PDB entry 3WJM | X-ray diffraction, 2.80 A resolution | chains A and C of the 6 polymer chains in the assembly

# Chain A
Molecule: Arylphorin
From: Bombyx mori
UniProt: Q1HPP4 (Q1HPP4_BOMMO); residues 1-703 here = UniProt positions 1-703
Chain sequence (703 residues; numbered 1 to 703; the number before each row is that of its first residue):
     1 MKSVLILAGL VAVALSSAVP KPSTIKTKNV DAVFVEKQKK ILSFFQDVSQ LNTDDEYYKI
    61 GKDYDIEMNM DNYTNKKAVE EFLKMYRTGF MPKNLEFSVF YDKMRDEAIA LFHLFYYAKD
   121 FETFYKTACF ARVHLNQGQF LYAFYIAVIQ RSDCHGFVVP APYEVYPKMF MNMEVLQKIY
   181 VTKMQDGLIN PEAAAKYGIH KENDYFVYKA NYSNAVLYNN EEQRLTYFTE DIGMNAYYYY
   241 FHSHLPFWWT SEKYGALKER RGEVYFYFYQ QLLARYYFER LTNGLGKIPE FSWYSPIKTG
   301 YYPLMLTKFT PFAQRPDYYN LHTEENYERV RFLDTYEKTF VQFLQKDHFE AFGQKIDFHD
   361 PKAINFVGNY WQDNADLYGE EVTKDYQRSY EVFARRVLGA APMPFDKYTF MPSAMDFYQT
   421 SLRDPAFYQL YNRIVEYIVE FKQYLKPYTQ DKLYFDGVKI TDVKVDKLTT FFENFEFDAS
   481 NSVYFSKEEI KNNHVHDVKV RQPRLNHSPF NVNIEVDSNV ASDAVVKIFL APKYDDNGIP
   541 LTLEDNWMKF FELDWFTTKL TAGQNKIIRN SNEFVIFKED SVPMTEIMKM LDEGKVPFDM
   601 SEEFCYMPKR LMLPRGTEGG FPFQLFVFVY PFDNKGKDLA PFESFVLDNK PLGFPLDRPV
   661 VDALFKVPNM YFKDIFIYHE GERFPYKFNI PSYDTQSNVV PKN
Disordered / not traced: 1-23, 694-703
Glycans and other covalent adducts: glycan linked to N211
From the paper describing this entry:
  - post-translational modification sites: N211
  - binding site for N-acetylglucosamine: N211

# Chain C
Molecule: Silkworm storage protein
From: Bombyx mori
UniProt: H9JHM9 (H9JHM9_BOMMO); numbering as in UniProt (aligned over 1-696)
Chain sequence (696 residues; each row starts with the number of its first residue):
     1 MKTVLILAGL IALALSSTVP EFKTTPVDAA FVEKQKKILS LFYNVNEISY EAEYYKVAQD
    61 FNIEASKDCY TNMKAYENFM MMYKVGFLPK NLEFSIFYEK MREEAIALFK LFYYAKDFEC
   121 FYKTACYARV YMNQGMFLYA YYIAIIQRSD TASFVLPAPY EAYPQYFVNM EVKNKMDYVK
   181 MMDGCLDEKI CYNYGIIKEN EQFVMYANYS NSLTYPNNED RIAYLTEDVG LNAYYYYFHS
   241 HLPFWWNSGK YGAFKERRGE IYFFFYQQLL ARYYMERLTN GLGKIPEFSW YSPLRTGYLP
   301 PFNSFYYPFA QRSNDYELHT EKNYEEIRFL DIYEKTFFQY LQQGHFKAFD KKIDLHSSKA
   361 VNFVGNYWQT NADLFEEDFL QFYQRSYEVN ARRVLGAAPK PFNQYTFIPS ALDFYQTSAR
   421 DPAFYQLYKR IVQYIIEFKQ YQVPYTQEAL HFVGLKISDV KVDKMVTFFD HFDFDAFNTV
   481 YFSKEELKSS PHGYKVRQPR LNHKPFTVTI DIKSDVATNA VVKMFLGPKY DENGFPFSLE
   541 DNWMNFYELD WFVQKVNPGQ SQITRSSTDF AFFKEDSLPM AEIYKLLDQG KIPTDMFNSS
   601 DTMPSRLMLP KGTYDGFPFQ LFVFVYPYEP TPKESEPFKA VVPDNKPFGY PFDRPVLPQY
   661 FKQPNMFFKK VLVYHEGELF PYLFNIPHYT PDKAQL
Disordered / not traced: 1-20, 689-696
Glycans and other covalent adducts: N-acetylglucosamine (NAG) linked to N208
From the paper describing this entry:
  - post-translational modification sites: N208
  - binding site for N-acetylglucosamine: N208

# How chain A and chain C interact
Residue-residue contacts (35):
  P289(A) - E321(C)
  E290(A) - E321(C)  hydrogen bond (backbone-side chain)
  F291(A) - Y324(C)
  F291(A) - R328(C)
  S292(A) - H319(C)  hydrogen bond
  S292(A) - Y324(C)
  S295(A) - H319(C)  hydrogen bond
  S295(A) - Y324(C)  hydrogen bond
  K298(A) - E321(C)  salt bridge
  E337(A) - R328(C)  salt bridge
  K338(A) - Y291(C)  hydrogen bond
  K338(A) - D331(C)  salt bridge
  K338(A) - I332(C)
  V341(A) - I332(C)  hydrophobic
  Q342(A) - I332(C)
  Q342(A) - T336(C)  hydrogen bond
  Q342(A) - Q339(C)  hydrogen bond
  Q345(A) - F329(C)
  Q345(A) - I332(C)
  Q345(A) - Y333(C)
  Q345(A) - T336(C)
  Q345(A) - F349(C)
  K346(A) - F349(C)
  H359(A) - Y383(C)
  R433(A) - R328(C)
  Y437(A) - R328(C)  hydrogen bond
  E440(A) - E325(C)
  E440(A) - R385(C)  salt bridge
  Q443(A) - F382(C)
  Q443(A) - Y383(C)
  Y444(A) - Y383(C)
  N537(A) - F402(C)
  I539(A) - F402(C)  hydrophobic
  E544(A) - Q404(C)
  A663(A) - V85(C)  hydrophobic
Interface residues without a listed pair, chain A (28 interface residues in all): Y294, D347, H348, L445, P447, D545
Interface residues without a listed pair, chain C (24 interface residues in all): K100, Y340, D350, Y367, Q384

# Summary
Chain A and chain C form an interface of 28 and 24 residues respectively, with 8 hydrogen bonds and 4 salt
bridges. Among the polar pairs are K298(A)-E321(C), E337(A)-R328(C) and K338(A)-D331(C). N-acetylglucosamine
is covalently linked to N208(C). The paper reports a binding site for N-acetylglucosamine at N211(A) and
N208(C); modification sites N211(A) and N208(C).
Here chain A is Arylphorin and chain C is Silkworm storage protein, both from Bombyx mori. Entry 3WJM (Crystal
structure of Bombyx mori Sp2/Sp3 heterohexamer) was determined by X-ray diffraction.
